5HTZ - chain A; structure by X-ray diffraction, 1.95 A resolution.

# Chain A
Name: Beta-secretase 1
Organism: Homo sapiens
Notes: EC 3.4.23.46
Reference sequence: P56817 (BACE1_HUMAN); residue numbers follow UniProt; this construct covers 43-454
Chain sequence (412 residues; row label = number of the first residue in the row):
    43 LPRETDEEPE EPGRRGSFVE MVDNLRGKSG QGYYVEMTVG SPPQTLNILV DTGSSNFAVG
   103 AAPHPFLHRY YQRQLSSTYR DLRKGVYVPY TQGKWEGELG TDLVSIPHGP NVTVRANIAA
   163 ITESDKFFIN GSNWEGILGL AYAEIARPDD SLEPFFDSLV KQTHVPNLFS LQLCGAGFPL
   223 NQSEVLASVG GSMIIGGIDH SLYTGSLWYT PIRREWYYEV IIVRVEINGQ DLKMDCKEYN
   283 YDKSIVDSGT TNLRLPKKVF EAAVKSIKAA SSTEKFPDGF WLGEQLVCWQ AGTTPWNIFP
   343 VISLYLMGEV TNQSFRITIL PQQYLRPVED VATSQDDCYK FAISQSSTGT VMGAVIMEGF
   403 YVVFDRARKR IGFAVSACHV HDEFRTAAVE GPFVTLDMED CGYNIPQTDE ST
Not modelled in the structure: 43-56, 373-375, 448-454
Disulfides: Cys216-Cys420, Cys278-Cys443, Cys330-Cys380
Ligand contacts: 66J ((3E,5S)-5-{3-chloro-5-[5-(prop-1-yn-1-yl)pyridin-3-yl]thiophen-2-yl}-2,5-dimethyl-1,2,4-thiadiazinan-3-imine 1,1-dioxide): Ser71, Gly72, Gln73, Gly74, Leu91, Asp93, Gly95, Ser96, Tyr132, Gln134, Gly135, Phe169, Ile171, Trp176, Ile179, Asp289, Ser290, Gly291, Thr292, Thr293, Ala396
Swiss-Prot annotation at these positions:
  - active site: Asp93, Asp289
  - modified residue (N6-acetyllysine): Lys126, Lys275, Lys279, Lys285, Lys299, Lys300, Lys307
  - glycosylation (N-linked (GlcNAc...) asparagine): Asn153, Asn172, Asn223, Asn354

# In short
Ligands of chain A: compound 66J. UniProt lists active-site residues Asp93 and Asp289.
Chain A is Beta-secretase 1 (Homo sapiens); the structure, BACE1 in complex with
(S)-5-(3-chloro-5-(5-(prop-1-yn-1-yl)pyridin-3-yl)thiophen-2-yl)-2,5-dimethyl-1,2,4-thiadiazinan-3-iminium
1,1-dioxide, was determined by X-ray diffraction together with 5HU0 and 5HU1 from the same study.
